5Y9M - chain X; structure by X-ray diffraction, 2.01 A resolution.

== Chain X ==
Molecule: Casein kinase II subunit alpha'
Organism: Homo sapiens
Notes: EC 2.7.11.1
UniProtKB: P19784 (CSK22_HUMAN); residue numbers follow UniProt; this construct covers 1-334
Amino-acid sequence (339 residues; numbered -4 to 334; the number before each row is that of its first residue; numbers below 1 keep their minus sign (Gly-4 is residue -4)):
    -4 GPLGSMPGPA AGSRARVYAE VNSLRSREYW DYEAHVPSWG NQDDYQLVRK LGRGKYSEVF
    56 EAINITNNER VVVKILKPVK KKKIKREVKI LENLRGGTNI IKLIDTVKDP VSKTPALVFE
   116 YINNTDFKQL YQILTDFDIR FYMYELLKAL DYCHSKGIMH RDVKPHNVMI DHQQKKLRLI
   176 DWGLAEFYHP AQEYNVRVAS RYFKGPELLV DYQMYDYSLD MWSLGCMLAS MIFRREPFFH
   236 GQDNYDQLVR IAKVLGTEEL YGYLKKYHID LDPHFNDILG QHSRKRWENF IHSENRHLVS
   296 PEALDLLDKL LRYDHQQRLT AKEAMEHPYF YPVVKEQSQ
Unresolved in the structure: -4 to 6, 48-51, 330-334
Construct notes: expression tag (-4 to 0)
Residues lining bound ligands: nicotinic acid (NIO): Leu46, Val54, Val67, Lys69, Ile96, Phe114, Met164, Ile175, Asp176

== Overview ==
Bound to chain X: nicotinic acid.
Chain X is Casein kinase II subunit alpha' (Homo sapiens); the structure, Crystal structure of CK2a2 form 3,
was determined by X-ray diffraction together with 5YF9 from the same study.
